Entry 2W72 (X-ray diffraction, 1.07 A resolution); this record covers chains B and C of the 4 polymer chains in the assembly.

== Chain B ==
Protein: Human hemoglobin A
Organism: Homo sapiens
Notes: fragment: chain beta, residues 2-147
UniProt: P68871 (HBB_HUMAN); residues 1-146 here correspond to UniProt positions 2-147 (UniProt number = residue number + 1)
Sequence (146 residues; row label = number of the first residue in the row):
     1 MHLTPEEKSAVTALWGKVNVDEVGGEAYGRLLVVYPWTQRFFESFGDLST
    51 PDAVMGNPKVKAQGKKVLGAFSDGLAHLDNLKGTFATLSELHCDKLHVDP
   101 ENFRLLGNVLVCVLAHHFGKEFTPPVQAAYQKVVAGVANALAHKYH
Differences from the reference sequence: conflict Met1 (Val2 in P69905); engineered mutation Tyr28 (Leu29 in P68871), Gln63 (His64 in P68871)
Metal / ion sites: K+ near Ala62 (its only coordinating residue here); heme Fe near His92 (its only coordinating residue here)
Small-molecule neighbours:
  - heme (HEM): Tyr28, Leu31, Thr38, Phe41, Phe42, Phe45, Gln63, Lys66, Val67, Ala70, Phe71, Phe85, Leu88, Leu91, His92, Leu96, Val98, Asn102, Phe103, Leu106, Leu141
  - xenon (XE), molecule 1: Gly24, Ala27, Tyr28, Gly64, Val67, Leu68, Leu106
  - xenon (XE), molecule 2: Leu68, Phe71, Phe103, Leu106, Gly107, Leu110, Val134, Val137, Ala138

== Chain C ==
Protein: Human hemoglobin A
Organism: Homo sapiens
Notes: fragment: chain alpha, residues 2-142
UniProt: P69905 (HBA_HUMAN); residues 1-141 here correspond to UniProt positions 2-142 (UniProt number = residue number + 1)
Sequence (141 residues; numbered 1 to 141; the number before each row is that of its first residue):
     1 MLSPADKTNVKAAWGKVGAHAGEYGAEAYERMFLSFPTTKTYFPHFDLSH
    51 GSAQVKGQGKKVADALTNAVAHVDDMPNALSALSDLHAHKLRVDPVNFKL
   101 LSHCLLVTLAAHLPAEFTPAVHASLDKFLASVSTVLTSKYR
Differences from the reference sequence: conflict Met1 (Val2 in P69905); engineered mutation Tyr29 (Leu30 in P69905), Gln58 (His59 in P69905)
Metal / ion sites: heme Fe near His87 (its only coordinating residue here)
Small-molecule neighbours:
  - heme (HEM): Tyr29, Met32, Thr39, Tyr42, Phe43, His45, Phe46, Gln58, Lys61, Val62, Ala65, Leu66, Leu83, Leu86, His87, Leu91, Val93, Asn97, Phe98, Leu101, Val132, Leu136
  - xenon (XE), molecule 1: Val10, Trp14, Val70, Leu105, Leu125, Phe128, Leu129
  - xenon (XE), molecule 2: Ala13, Leu109, Leu113, Glu116, Phe117, Leu125
  - xenon (XE), molecule 3: Gly25, Ala28, Tyr29, Val62, Leu66, Leu101, Leu105
  - xenon (XE), molecule 4: Tyr29, Phe33, Phe43, Phe46, Leu48, Gln54, Val55, Gln58
  - xenon (XE), molecule 5: Leu66, Leu101, Ser102, Leu105, Leu129

== How chain B and chain C interact ==
Contacting residue pairs (28; chain B residue first):
  Val34(B) - Arg141(C)  hydrogen bond (backbone-side chain)
  Tyr35(B) - Arg141(C)
  Pro36(B) - Tyr140(C)
  Pro36(B) - Arg141(C)
  Trp37(B) - Arg92(C)
  Trp37(B) - Asp94(C)  hydrogen bond
  Trp37(B) - Pro95(C)
  Trp37(B) - Tyr140(C)  hydrophobic
  Trp37(B) - Arg141(C)
  Gln39(B) - Arg92(C)
  Arg40(B) - Tyr42(C)  hydrogen bond
  Arg40(B) - Leu91(C)  hydrogen bond (side chain-backbone)
  Arg40(B) - Arg92(C)  hydrogen bond (side chain-backbone)
  Glu43(B) - Arg92(C)  salt bridge
  His97(B) - Thr41(C)
  His97(B) - Pro44(C)
  Val98(B) - Thr41(C)
  Asp99(B) - Thr41(C)
  Asp99(B) - Tyr42(C)  hydrogen bond
  Asp99(B) - Asp94(C)
  Asp99(B) - Asn97(C)
  Pro100(B) - Thr38(C)
  Glu101(B) - Asp94(C)
  Glu101(B) - Val96(C)
  Leu105(B) - Asp94(C)
  Tyr145(B) - Thr41(C)
  His146(B) - Pro37(C)
  His146(B) - Lys40(C)  hydrogen bond (backbone-side chain)

== Summary ==
15 residues of chain B and 14 residues of chain C are in contact, with 7 hydrogen bonds and 1 salt bridge.
Polar contacts include Glu43(B)-Arg92(C), Val34(B)-Arg141(C) and Trp37(B)-Asp94(C). Chain B binds heme and
xenon. Bound to chain C: heme and 5 copies of xenon.
Here chain B is Human hemoglobin A and chain C is Human hemoglobin A, both from Homo sapiens. Entry 2W72
(Deoxygenated structure of a distal site hemoglobin mutant plus xe) was determined by X-ray diffraction (same
publication as 2W6V and 2W6W).
